3D0N - chain A; structure by X-ray diffraction, 1.55 A resolution.

== Chain A ==
Protein: Carbonic anhydrase 13
Organism: Homo sapiens
Notes: EC 4.2.1.1
UniProt: Q8N1Q1 (CAH13_HUMAN); residues 1-261 here correspond to UniProt positions 2-262 (UniProt number = residue number + 1)
Sequence (264 residues; row label = number of the first residue in the row; note: 1 number in that range is skipped by the numbering (no residue carries it; nothing is unmodelled there); a row labelled like 0A-0B holds insertion residues (0A, then the next letters in order); numbers below 1 keep their minus sign (Gly-1 is residue -1)):
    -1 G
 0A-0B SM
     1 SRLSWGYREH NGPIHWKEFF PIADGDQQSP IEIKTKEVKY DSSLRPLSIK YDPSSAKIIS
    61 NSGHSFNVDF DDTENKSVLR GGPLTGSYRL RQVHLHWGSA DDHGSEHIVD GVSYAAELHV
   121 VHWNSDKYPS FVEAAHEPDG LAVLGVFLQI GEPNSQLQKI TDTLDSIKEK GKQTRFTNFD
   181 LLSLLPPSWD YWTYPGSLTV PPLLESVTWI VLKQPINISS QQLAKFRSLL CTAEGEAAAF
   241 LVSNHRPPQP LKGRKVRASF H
Disordered / not traced: -1
Construct notes: expression tag (-1, 0A)
Ion coordination: Zn2+: His94, His96, His119 (together with acetate ion)
UniProt features mapped onto this chain:
  - active site: His64 (Proton donor/acceptor)
  - binding site (Zn(2+)): His94, His96, His119
  - binding site (substrate): Thr199, Val200

== In short ==
His94, His96 and His119 form the Zn2+ site. UniProt lists active-site residue His64, 3 Zn2+-binding residues
and substrate-binding residues Thr199 and Val200.
Chain A is Carbonic anhydrase 13 (Homo sapiens); the structure, Crystal structure of human carbonic anhydrase
XIII, was determined by X-ray diffraction, deposited together with 3CZV.
